Entry 1AR6 (X-ray diffraction, 2.90 A resolution); this record covers chains 1 and 3 of the 5 polymer chains in the assembly.

# Chain 1
Name: P1/mahoney poliovirus
Source organism: Human poliovirus 1
Notes: fragment: virus protomer
UniProt: P03300 (POLH_POL1M); residues 1-302 here correspond to UniProt positions 579-880 (UniProt number = residue number + 578)
Sequence (302 residues; numbered 1 to 302; the number before each row is that of its first residue):
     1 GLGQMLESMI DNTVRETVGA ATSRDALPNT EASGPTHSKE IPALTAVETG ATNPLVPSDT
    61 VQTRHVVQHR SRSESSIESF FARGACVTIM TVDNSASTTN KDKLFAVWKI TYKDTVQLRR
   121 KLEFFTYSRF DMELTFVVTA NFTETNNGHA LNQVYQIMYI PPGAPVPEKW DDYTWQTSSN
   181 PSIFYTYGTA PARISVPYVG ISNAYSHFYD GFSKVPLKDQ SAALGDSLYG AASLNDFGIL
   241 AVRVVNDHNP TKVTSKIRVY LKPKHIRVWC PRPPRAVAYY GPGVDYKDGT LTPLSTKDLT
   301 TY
Disordered / not traced: 1-19
Construct notes: engineered mutation S95 (Pro673 in P03300), I160 (Val738 in P03300)
Residues lining bound ligands: sphingosine (SPH): I110, Y112, F130, M132, L134, I157, Y159, P181, I183, I194, V196, V199, Y205, S206, H207, D236, F237, L240

# Chain 3
Name: P1/mahoney poliovirus
Source organism: Human poliovirus 1
Notes: fragment: virus protomer; engineered mutation(s): CHAIN 1, P95S, V160I
UniProt: P03300 (POLH_POL1M); residues 1-238 here correspond to UniProt positions 341-578 (UniProt number = residue number + 340)
Sequence (238 residues; numbered 1 to 238; the number before each row is that of its first residue):
     1 GLPVMNTPGS NQYLTADNFQ SPCALPEFDV TPPIDIPGEV KNMMELAEID TMIPFDLSAT
    61 KKNTMEMYRV RLSDKPHTDD PILCLSLSPA SDPRLSHTML GEILNYYTHW AGSLKFTFLF
   121 CGSMMATGKL LVSYAPPGAD PPKKRKEAML GTHVIWDIGL QSSCTMVVPW ISNTTYRQTI
   181 DDSFTEGGYI SVFYQTRIVV PLSTPREMDI LGFVSACNDF SVRLLRDTTH IEQKALAQ
Disordered / not traced: 236-238
Construct notes: conflict S123 (Phe463 in P03300)

# Chain 1 / chain 3 interface
Contacting residue pairs (185; chain 1 residue first):
  L27(1) - N218(3)
  L27(1) - D219(3)
  L27(1) - F220(3)
  P28(1) - N218(3)
  A43(1) - C164(3)
  A43(1) - T165(3)  hydrogen bond (backbone-backbone)
  L44(1) - Q161(3)
  L44(1) - S163(3)
  T45(1) - T117(3)
  T45(1) - Q161(3)
  T45(1) - S162(3)  hydrogen bond (backbone-backbone)
  T45(1) - S163(3)  hydrogen bond (backbone-backbone)
  T45(1) - T165(3)
  A46(1) - S162(3)
  A46(1) - S163(3)
  V47(1) - T117(3)
  V47(1) - L119(3)  hydrophobic
  V47(1) - S163(3)  hydrogen bond (backbone-side chain)
  E48(1) - L119(3)
  E48(1) - S162(3)  hydrogen bond
  T52(1) - E48(3)
  T52(1) - I49(3)
  T52(1) - D50(3)  hydrogen bond (side chain-backbone)
  T52(1) - K115(3)
  T52(1) - S215(3)
  N53(1) - K115(3)  hydrogen bond (backbone-side chain)
  N53(1) - T165(3)  hydrogen bond
  L55(1) - K115(3)
  L55(1) - T165(3)
  L55(1) - V167(3)  hydrophobic
  L55(1) - C217(3)  hydrogen bond (backbone-side chain)
  V56(1) - N218(3)
  P57(1) - S113(3)
  P57(1) - V167(3)
  P57(1) - P169(3)  hydrophobic
  T60(1) - V167(3)
  V61(1) - T152(3)
  V61(1) - P169(3)  hydrophobic
  R70(1) - A111(3)
  R70(1) - G112(3)
  R70(1) - Y176(3)
  R70(1) - D219(3)  hydrogen bond (side chain-backbone)
  R70(1) - S221(3)  hydrogen bond
  S71(1) - S221(3)
  R72(1) - N42(3)  hydrogen bond (backbone-side chain)
  R72(1) - M44(3)
  R72(1) - E48(3)  salt bridge
  R72(1) - C217(3)  hydrogen bond (side chain-backbone)
  R72(1) - N218(3)
  R72(1) - F220(3)  hydrogen bond (side chain-backbone)
  E74(1) - Y107(3)  hydrogen bond (backbone-side chain)
  E74(1) - R223(3)
  E74(1) - L224(3)  hydrogen bond (side chain-backbone)
  E74(1) - L225(3)  hydrogen bond (side chain-backbone)
  S75(1) - N42(3)  hydrogen bond
  S75(1) - M43(3)  hydrogen bond (backbone-backbone)
  S75(1) - M44(3)
  S75(1) - Y107(3)
  S75(1) - V222(3)
  S76(1) - K41(3)
  S76(1) - N42(3)
  I77(1) - V40(3)
  I77(1) - K41(3)  hydrogen bond (backbone-backbone)
  I77(1) - M43(3)  hydrophobic
  S79(1) - L225(3)
  F80(1) - M43(3)  hydrophobic
  F80(1) - Y106(3)  hydrophobic
  F80(1) - Y107(3)
  F80(1) - L225(3)
  R83(1) - T15(3)
  R83(1) - A16(3)
  R83(1) - L225(3)
  G84(1) - Y13(3)
  G84(1) - T15(3)  hydrogen bond (backbone-backbone)
  D114(1) - Q233(3)  hydrogen bond (backbone-side chain)
  T115(1) - Q233(3)
  V116(1) - E232(3)
  V116(1) - Q233(3)  hydrogen bond (backbone-side chain)
  Q117(1) - D227(3)  hydrogen bond
  R120(1) - E102(3)  salt bridge
  R120(1) - Y106(3)  hydrogen bond
  R120(1) - T228(3)
  R120(1) - H230(3)
  R120(1) - I231(3)
  K121(1) - Y106(3)
  F124(1) - M99(3)  hydrophobic
  F124(1) - I103(3)  hydrophobic
  F124(1) - Y106(3)  hydrophobic
  F125(1) - V40(3)  hydrophobic
  F125(1) - M43(3)  hydrophobic
  R129(1) - V30(3)
  R129(1) - T31(3)  hydrogen bond (side chain-backbone)
  R129(1) - P32(3)  hydrogen bond (side chain-backbone)
  R129(1) - P33(3)
  E133(1) - F19(3)
  T135(1) - Y13(3)
  V137(1) - Y13(3)  hydrophobic
  P181(1) - A24(3)
  P181(1) - L25(3)  hydrophobic
  A190(1) - N11(3)
  P191(1) - N11(3)
  P191(1) - Y13(3)  hydrophobic
  R193(1) - Y13(3)
  R193(1) - D17(3)  salt bridge
  R193(1) - F19(3)
  R193(1) - S21(3)
  R193(1) - P22(3)
  I194(1) - S21(3)
  I194(1) - P22(3)
  S195(1) - S21(3)  hydrogen bond
  S195(1) - P22(3)  hydrogen bond (backbone-backbone)
  S195(1) - C23(3)
  S195(1) - A24(3)  hydrogen bond (backbone-backbone)
  P197(1) - C23(3)
  P197(1) - L25(3)
  P197(1) - V30(3)  hydrophobic
  Y198(1) - F28(3)
  Y198(1) - V30(3)
  Y198(1) - T31(3)
  V199(1) - L25(3)  hydrophobic
  V199(1) - F28(3)  hydrophobic
  G200(1) - T31(3)
  S202(1) - T31(3)
  N203(1) - T31(3)
  N203(1) - P32(3)  hydrogen bond (side chain-backbone)
  N203(1) - I34(3)
  A204(1) - I36(3)  hydrophobic
  Y260(1) - Y13(3)
  K262(1) - D17(3)  hydrogen bond (side chain-backbone)
  R267(1) - P33(3)
  R267(1) - E39(3)  salt bridge
  V268(1) - E39(3)
  V268(1) - V40(3)  hydrogen bond (backbone-backbone)
  W269(1) - I36(3)  hydrogen bond (side chain-backbone)
  W269(1) - P37(3)
  W269(1) - G38(3)
  W269(1) - E39(3)
  C270(1) - P37(3)  hydrogen bond (side chain-backbone)
  C270(1) - G38(3)  hydrogen bond (backbone-backbone)
  P271(1) - V40(3)  hydrophobic
  P271(1) - L46(3)  hydrophobic
  R272(1) - M99(3)
  P273(1) - M99(3)  hydrophobic
  P274(1) - E102(3)
  T292(1) - N63(3)
  P293(1) - N63(3)
  L294(1) - P54(3)  hydrophobic
  L294(1) - L57(3)  hydrophobic
  L294(1) - K62(3)
  L294(1) - N63(3)  hydrogen bond (backbone-side chain)
  L294(1) - M67(3)  hydrophobic
  S295(1) - L57(3)
  S295(1) - K62(3)
  S295(1) - P93(3)
  T296(1) - L57(3)
  T296(1) - A59(3)
  T296(1) - K62(3)  hydrogen bond
  K297(1) - L57(3)  hydrogen bond (backbone-backbone)
  K297(1) - S58(3)
  K297(1) - P93(3)
  K297(1) - R94(3)
  D298(1) - R94(3)  hydrogen bond (backbone-side chain)
  L299(1) - F55(3)
  L299(1) - D56(3)
  L299(1) - I82(3)
  L299(1) - L83(3)
  L299(1) - C84(3)  hydrogen bond (backbone-backbone)
  T300(1) - P81(3)
  T300(1) - I82(3)
  T300(1) - L83(3)
  T300(1) - C84(3)  hydrogen bond (backbone-side chain)
  T300(1) - K143(3)  hydrogen bond (backbone-side chain)
  T301(1) - C84(3)
  T301(1) - R94(3)  hydrogen bond (backbone-side chain)
  Y302(1) - C84(3)  hydrophobic
  Y302(1) - L85(3)
  Y302(1) - S86(3)  hydrogen bond (backbone-side chain)
  Y302(1) - D92(3)
  Y302(1) - R94(3)  hydrogen bond (backbone-side chain)
  Y302(1) - P141(3)  hydrophobic
  Y302(1) - P142(3)  hydrogen bond (side chain-backbone)
  Y302(1) - K143(3)
  Y302(1) - Y189(3)  hydrophobic
  Y302(1) - I190(3)
  Y302(1) - S191(3)
Interface residues without a listed pair, chain 1 (81 interface residues in all): I41, P54, A82, Y127, Y159, V196, R275, Y279, L291
Interface residues without a listed pair, chain 3 (100 interface residues in all): N18, E45, V70, H97, V154, W156, D157, W170, T175, F213

# Summary
Chain 1 and chain 3 form an interface of 81 and 100 residues respectively; the contacts include 47 hydrogen
bonds and 4 salt bridges. Polar contacts include R72(1)-E48(3), R120(1)-E102(3) and R193(1)-D17(3).
Sphingosine is bound between chain 1 and chain 3.
Here chain 1 is P1/mahoney poliovirus and chain 3 is P1/mahoney poliovirus, both from Human poliovirus 1.
Entry 1AR6 (P1/mahoney poliovirus, double mutant V1160I +P1095S) was determined by X-ray diffraction,
deposited together with 1AR7, 1AR8, 1AR9, 1ASJ and 1AL2.
